2GPL - chains L and V of the 28 polymer chains in the assembly; structure by X-ray diffraction, 2.81 A resolution.

# Chain L
Name: Proteasome component C5
Source organism: Saccharomyces cerevisiae
Notes: EC 3.4.25.1
Reference sequence: P23724 (PSB1_YEAST); the construct lacks a stretch of the UniProt sequence and is renumbered around it, so the offset changes along the chain: -9 to -1 = UniProt 20-28; 1-70 = UniProt 29-98; 71-106 = UniProt 100-135; 107-144 = UniProt 138-175; 2 more segments
Sequence (222 residues; each row starts with the number of its first residue; note: 2 numbers in that range are skipped by the numbering (no residue carries them; nothing is unmodelled there); a row labelled like 10A-10B holds insertion residues (10A, then the next letters in order); numbers below 1 keep their minus sign (Gln-9 is residue -9)):
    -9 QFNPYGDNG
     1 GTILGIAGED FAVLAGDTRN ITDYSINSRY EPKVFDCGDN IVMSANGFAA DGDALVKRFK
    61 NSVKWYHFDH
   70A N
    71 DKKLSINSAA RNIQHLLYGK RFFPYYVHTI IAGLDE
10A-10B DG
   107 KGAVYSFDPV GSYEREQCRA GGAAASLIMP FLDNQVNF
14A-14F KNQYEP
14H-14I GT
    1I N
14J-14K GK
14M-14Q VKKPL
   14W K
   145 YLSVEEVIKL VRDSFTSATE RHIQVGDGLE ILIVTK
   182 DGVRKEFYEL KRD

# Chain V
Name: Proteasome component PUP1
Source organism: Saccharomyces cerevisiae
Notes: EC 3.4.25.1
Reference sequence: P25043 (PSB7_YEAST); the construct lacks a stretch of the UniProt sequence and is renumbered around it, so the offset changes along the chain: 1-91 = UniProt 30-120; 93-105 = UniProt 121-133; 106-187 = UniProt 135-216; 189-223 = UniProt 217-251
Sequence (222 residues; numbered 1 to 223 plus 1 insertion-coded residue; 2 numbers in that range are skipped by the numbering (no residue carries them; nothing is unmodelled there); the number before each row is that of its first residue):
     1 TTIVGVKFNN GVVIAADTRS TQGPIVADKN CAKLHRISPK IWCAGAGTAA DTEAVTQLIG
    61 SNIELHSLYT SREPRVVSAL QMLKQHLFKY Q
    93 GHIGAYLIVA GVD
   10A P
   106 TGSHLFSIHA HGSTDVGYYL SLGSGSLAAM AVLESHWKQD LTKEEAIKLA SDAIQAGIWN
   166 DLGSGSNVDV CVMEIGKDAE YL
   189 RNYLTPNVRE EKQKSYKFPR GTTAVLKESI VNICD
Residues lining bound ligands: BIQ (benzyl [12-(2-amino-2-oxoethyl)-4-nitro-10,13-dioxo-15-[(propylamino)carbonyl]-2-oxa-11,14-diazatricyclo[15 .2.2.1~3,7~]docosa-1(19),3(22),4,6,17,20-hexaen-9-yl]carbamate): Thr1, Arg19, Ser20, Thr21, Gln22, Ala27, Lys33, Gly45, Ala46, Gly47, Thr48, Ala49
UniProt features mapped onto this chain:
  - active site: Thr1 (Nucleophile)

# How chain L and chain V interact
Residue-residue contacts - 58 pairs, chain L then chain V:
  Asn1I(L) - Val213(V)
  Asn14B(L) - Thr210(V)
  Gln14C(L) - Phe206(V)
  Gln14C(L) - Thr210(V)
  Tyr14D(L) - Thr210(V)  hydrogen bond (backbone-backbone)
  Tyr14D(L) - Ala212(V)  hydrophobic
  Pro14F(L) - Arg208(V)
  Pro14F(L) - Gly209(V)
  Gly14J(L) - Ala212(V)
  Ile21(L) - Leu167(V)  hydrophobic
  Asp23(L) - Leu167(V)
  Tyr24(L) - Asn165(V)
  Tyr24(L) - Asp166(V)
  Tyr24(L) - Leu167(V)  hydrogen bond (backbone-backbone)
  Tyr24(L) - Gly168(V)
  Ile26(L) - Leu167(V)  hydrophobic
  Arg29(L) - Trp164(V)  hydrogen bond (side chain-backbone)
  Phe137(L) - Tyr204(V)  hydrophobic
  Asn140(L) - Phe206(V)
  Gln141(L) - Lys202(V)
  Gln141(L) - Tyr204(V)
  Gln141(L) - Phe206(V)
  Glu150(L) - Lys202(V)
  Lys153(L) - Gln201(V)
  Leu154(L) - Tyr204(V)
  Arg156(L) - Glu198(V)  salt bridge
  Arg156(L) - Gln201(V)  hydrogen bond
  Asp157(L) - Lys200(V)
  Asp157(L) - Gln201(V)  hydrogen bond (side chain-backbone)
  Asp157(L) - Lys202(V)  hydrogen bond (side chain-backbone)
  Asp157(L) - Tyr204(V)  hydrogen bond
  Thr160(L) - Arg197(V)  hydrogen bond
  Ser161(L) - Arg197(V)  hydrogen bond
  Glu164(L) - Val26(V)
  Glu164(L) - Lys29(V)  salt bridge
  Glu164(L) - Arg197(V)
  Arg165(L) - Pro24(V)
  Arg165(L) - Ile25(V)
  Arg165(L) - Val26(V)  hydrogen bond (backbone-backbone)
  Arg165(L) - Ala27(V)  hydrogen bond (side chain-backbone)
  Arg165(L) - Lys29(V)
  His166(L) - Pro24(V)
  His166(L) - Ile25(V)
  Ile167(L) - Arg19(V)
  Ile167(L) - Pro24(V)  hydrogen bond (backbone-backbone)
  Ile167(L) - Val26(V)  hydrophobic
  Ile167(L) - Leu167(V)
  Glu190(L) - Glu198(V)
  Lys192(L) - Asn195(V)  hydrogen bond (side chain-backbone)
  Arg193(L) - Trp164(V)
  Asp194(L) - Arg19(V)  salt bridge
  Asp194(L) - Ile163(V)
  Asp194(L) - Trp164(V)
  Asp194(L) - Asp166(V)
  Asp194(L) - Ser169(V)
  Asp194(L) - Gly170(V)
  Asp194(L) - Ser171(V)  hydrogen bond (side chain-backbone)
  Asp194(L) - Asn195(V)
Interface residues without a listed pair, chain L (33 interface residues in all): Glu14E, Gly14H, Arg19, Ser25
Interface residues without a listed pair, chain V (33 interface residues in all): Thr21, Gly23, Asp28, Val196, Pro207

# Summary
The chain L/chain V interface involves 33 residues from each chain, with 14 hydrogen bonds and 3 salt bridges.
Among the polar pairs are Arg156(L)-Glu198(V), Glu164(L)-Lys29(V) and Asp194(L)-Arg19(V). Bound to chain V:
compound BIQ. UniProt lists active-site residue Thr1(V) on chain V.
Here chain L is Proteasome component C5 and chain V is Proteasome component PUP1, both from Saccharomyces
cerevisiae. Entry 2GPL (TMC-95 based biphenyl-ether macrocycles: specific proteasome inhibitors) was
determined by X-ray diffraction.
